8F86 - chains A and J of the 11 polymer chains in the assembly; structure by electron microscopy, 3.10 A resolution.

Chain A:
Molecule: Histone H3.2
Organism: Xenopus laevis
UniProt: P84233 (H32_XENLA); residues 1-135 here correspond to UniProt positions 2-136 (UniProt number = residue number + 1)
Chain sequence (135 residues; row label = number of the first residue in the row):
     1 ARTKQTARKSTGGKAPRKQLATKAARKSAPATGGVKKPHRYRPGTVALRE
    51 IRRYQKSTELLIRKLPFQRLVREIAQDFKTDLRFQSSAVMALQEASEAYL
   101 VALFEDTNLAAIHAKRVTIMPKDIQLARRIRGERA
Disordered / not traced: 1-2, 14-38, 135
Covalent attachments: compound ZSL linked to Lys9
Construct notes: conflict Ala102 (Gly103 in P84233), Ala110 (Cys111 in P84233)
Swiss-Prot annotation at these positions:
  - modified residue: Arg2 (Asymmetric dimethylarginine), Thr3 (Phosphothreonine), Lys4 (Allysine), Gln5 (5-glutamyl dopamine), Thr6 (Phosphothreonine), Arg8 (Citrulline), Lys9 (N6,N6,N6-trimethyllysine), Ser10 (ADP-ribosylserine), Thr11 (Phosphothreonine), Lys14 (N6-(2-hydroxyisobutyryl)lysine), Arg17 (Asymmetric dimethylarginine), Lys18 (N6-(2-hydroxyisobutyryl)lysine), Lys23 (N6-(2-hydroxyisobutyryl)lysine), Arg26 (Citrulline), Lys27 (N6,N6,N6-trimethyllysine), Ser28 (ADP-ribosylserine), Lys36 (N6,N6,N6-trimethyllysine), Lys37 (N6-methyllysine), Tyr41 (Phosphotyrosine), Lys56 (N6,N6,N6-trimethyllysine) and 8 more in UniProt
From the paper describing this entry:
  - binding site for the 185-nt DNA strand: Lys4
  - binding site for the ligand ZSL: Lys9

Chain J:
Molecule: 185-nt DNA strand
Organism: synthetic construct
Sequence (185 nucleotides; numbered -92 to 92; the number before each row is that of its first residue; numbers below 1 keep their minus sign (DA-92 is residue -92)):
   -92 ATCCCTATACGCGGCCGCCCTGGAGAATCCCGGTGCCGAGGCCGCTCAAT
   -42 TGGTCGTAGACAGCTCTAGCACCGCTTAAACGCACGTACGCGCTGTCCCC
     8 CGCGTTTTAACCGCCAAGGGGATTACTCCCTAGTCTCCAGGCACGTGTCA
    58 GATATATACATCCTGTGCATGTATTGAACAGCGAT
Disordered / not traced: -92 to -73, 76-92

Chain A / chain J interface:
Pairs across the interface (20; chain A residue first):
  Lys4(A) - DA65(J)  base contact
  Lys4(A) - DC66(J)  hydrogen bond to the base
  Lys4(A) - DA67(J)  sugar contact
  Gln5(A) - DA67(J)  sugar contact
  Pro43(A) - DA-5(J)  sugar contact
  Arg63(A) - DA-14(J)  phosphate contact
  Arg63(A) - DA-13(J)  salt bridge to the phosphate
  Arg72(A) - DC-23(J)  salt bridge to the phosphate
  Arg83(A) - DG-24(J)  phosphate contact
  Arg83(A) - DC-23(J)  phosphate contact
  Phe84(A) - DG-24(J)  sugar contact
  Phe84(A) - DC-23(J)  hydrogen bond to the phosphate
  Gln85(A) - DG-24(J)  phosphate contact
  Ser86(A) - DG-24(J)  phosphate contact
  Arg116(A) - DG-3(J)  phosphate contact
  Arg116(A) - DC-2(J)  phosphate contact
  Val117(A) - DG-3(J)  hydrogen bond to the phosphate
  Thr118(A) - DC-4(J)  phosphate contact
  Thr118(A) - DG-3(J)  hydrogen bond to the phosphate
  Met120(A) - DC-2(J)  phosphate contact
Interface residues without a listed pair, chain A (15 interface residues in all): Arg42, Leu82

Summary:
The interface between chain A and chain J involves 15 residues on one side and 11 on the other; the contacts
include 4 hydrogen bonds and 2 salt bridges. Polar pairs include Lys4(A)-DC66(J), Phe84(A)-DC-23(J) and
Val117(A)-DG-3(J). The paper reports a binding site for the 185-nt DNA strand at Lys4(A); a binding site for
the ligand ZSL at Lys9(A).
Here chain A is Histone H3.2 (Xenopus laevis) and chain J is a 185-nt DNA strand (synthetic construct). Entry
8F86 (SIRT6 bound to an H3K9Ac nucleosome) was determined by electron microscopy.
